Entry 3MRR (X-ray diffraction, 1.60 A resolution); this record covers chains A and B of the 3 polymer chains in the assembly.

[Chain A]
Molecule: HLA class I histocompatibility antigen, A-2 alpha chain
From: Homo sapiens
Notes: fragment: HLA-A*0201 alpha chain, UNP resiude 25-300
UniProtKB: P01892 (1A02_HUMAN); residues 1-276 here correspond to UniProt positions 25-300 (UniProt number = residue number + 24)
Sequence (293 residues; row label = number of the first residue in the row):
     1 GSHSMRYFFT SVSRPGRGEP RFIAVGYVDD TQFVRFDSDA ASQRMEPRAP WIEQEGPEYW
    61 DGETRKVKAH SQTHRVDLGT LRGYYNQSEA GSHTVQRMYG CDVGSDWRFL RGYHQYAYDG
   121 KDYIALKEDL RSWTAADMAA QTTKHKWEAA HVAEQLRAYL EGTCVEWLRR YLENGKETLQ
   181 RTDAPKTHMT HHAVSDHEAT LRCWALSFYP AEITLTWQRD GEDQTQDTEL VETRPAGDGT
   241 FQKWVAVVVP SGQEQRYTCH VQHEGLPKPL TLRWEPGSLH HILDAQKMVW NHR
Disordered / not traced: 276-293
Sequence notes: engineered mutation V245 (Ala269 in P01892); expression tag (277-293)
Disulfide bonds: C101-C164, C203-C259

[Chain B]
Molecule: Beta-2-microglobulin
From: Homo sapiens
UniProtKB: P61769 (B2MG_HUMAN); residues 1-99 here correspond to UniProt positions 21-119 (UniProt number = residue number + 20)
Sequence (100 residues; row label = number of the first residue in the row; numbering starts at 0):
     0 MIQRTPKIQV YSRHPAENGK SNFLNCYVSG FHPSDIEVDL LKNGERIEKV EHSDLSFSKD
    60 WSFYLLYYTE FTPTEKDEYA CRVNHVTLSQ PKIVKWDRDM
Sequence notes: expression tag (0)
Disulfide bonds: C25-C80
Curated features (UniProtKB/Swiss-Prot):
  - modified residue: Q2 (Pyrrolidone carboxylic acid)
  - glycosylation: I1 (N-linked (Glc) (glycation) isoleucine), K19 (N-linked (Glc) (glycation) lysine), K41 (N-linked (Glc) (glycation) lysine), K48 (N-linked (Glc) (glycation) lysine), K58 (N-linked (Glc) (glycation) lysine), K91 (N-linked (Glc) (glycation) lysine), K94 (N-linked (Glc) (glycation) lysine)

[Interface between chain A and chain B]
Pairs across the interface (62; chain A residue first):
  F8(A) - S55(B)
  F8(A) - F56(B)
  F9(A) - F56(B)
  T10(A) - L54(B)
  T10(A) - F56(B)
  T10(A) - F62(B)
  V12(A) - S33(B)
  I23(A) - L54(B)
  V25(A) - D53(B)
  V25(A) - S55(B)
  Y27(A) - S55(B)
  Y27(A) - Y63(B)  hydrogen bond
  Q32(A) - D53(B)
  R35(A) - D53(B)  salt bridge
  R48(A) - D53(B)  salt bridge
  H93(A) - M0(B)
  Q96(A) - H31(B)  hydrogen bond
  Q96(A) - F56(B)
  Q96(A) - W60(B)  hydrogen bond (side chain-backbone)
  Q96(A) - F62(B)
  R97(A) - F56(B)
  Y113(A) - K58(B)
  Q115(A) - K58(B)
  Q115(A) - W60(B)
  Y116(A) - W60(B)
  A117(A) - W60(B)
  D119(A) - M0(B)
  D119(A) - I1(B)
  D119(A) - H31(B)
  G120(A) - I1(B)
  G120(A) - R3(B)  hydrogen bond (backbone-side chain)
  G120(A) - H31(B)
  G120(A) - W60(B)
  K121(A) - I1(B)
  D122(A) - W60(B)  hydrogen bond
  H192(A) - D98(B)  salt bridge
  R202(A) - D98(B)  hydrogen bond (side chain-backbone)
  R202(A) - M99(B)
  W204(A) - D98(B)
  W204(A) - M99(B)
  V231(A) - Q8(B)
  E232(A) - K6(B)  salt bridge
  E232(A) - Q8(B)  hydrogen bond (backbone-side chain)
  E232(A) - Y26(B)  hydrogen bond
  E232(A) - S28(B)  hydrogen bond
  T233(A) - Y26(B)
  R234(A) - Q8(B)  hydrogen bond
  R234(A) - Y10(B)
  R234(A) - M99(B)  hydrogen bond (side chain-backbone)
  P235(A) - Y10(B)  hydrogen bond (backbone-side chain)
  P235(A) - N24(B)
  P235(A) - Y26(B)
  A236(A) - R12(B)
  A236(A) - N24(B)  hydrogen bond (backbone-side chain)
  G237(A) - R12(B)  hydrogen bond (backbone-side chain)
  G237(A) - L65(B)
  D238(A) - R12(B)
  D238(A) - H13(B)
  Q242(A) - Y10(B)
  Q242(A) - S11(B)  hydrogen bond (side chain-backbone)
  Q242(A) - R12(B)  hydrogen bond (side chain-backbone)
  W244(A) - M99(B)  hydrogen bond (side chain-backbone)
Interface residues without a listed pair, chain A (37 interface residues in all): S92, T94, M98
Interface residues without a listed pair, chain B (26 interface residues in all): D59

[Summary]
Chain A and chain B form an interface of 37 and 26 residues respectively, with 17 hydrogen bonds and 4 salt
bridges. Among the polar pairs are R35(A)-D53(B), R48(A)-D53(B) and H192(A)-D98(B).
Here chain A is HLA class I histocompatibility antigen, A-2 alpha chain and chain B is Beta-2-microglobulin,
both from Homo sapiens. Entry 3MRR (Crystal Structure of MHC class I HLA-A2 molecule complexed with Human
Prostaglandin Transporter decapeptide) was determined by X-ray diffraction (same publication as 3MRC, 3MRD,
3MRE, 3MRG, 3MRH, 3MRL and 3MRO).
